PDB entry 6BUZ | electron microscopy, 3.92 A resolution | chains B and J of the 11 polymer chains in the assembly

# Chain B
Protein: Histone H4
Organism: Homo sapiens
UniProt: P62805 (H4_HUMAN); residues 1-103 here = UniProt positions 1-103
Sequence (103 residues; row label = number of the first residue in the row):
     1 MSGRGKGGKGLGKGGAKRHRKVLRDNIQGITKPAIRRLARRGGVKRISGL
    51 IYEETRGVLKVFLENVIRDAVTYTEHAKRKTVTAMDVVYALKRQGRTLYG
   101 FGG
Not modelled in the structure: 1-23
UniProt features mapped onto this chain:
  - DNA-binding region: Lys17 to Lys21
  - modified residue: Ser2 (N-acetylserine), Arg4 (Asymmetric dimethylarginine), Lys6 (N6-(2-hydroxyisobutyryl)lysine), Lys9 (N6-(2-hydroxyisobutyryl)lysine), Lys13 (N6-(2-hydroxyisobutyryl)lysine), Lys17 (N6-(2-hydroxyisobutyryl)lysine), Lys21 (N6,N6,N6-trimethyllysine), Lys32 (N6-(2-hydroxyisobutyryl)lysine), Lys45 (N6-(2-hydroxyisobutyryl)lysine), Ser48 (Phosphoserine), Tyr52 (Phosphotyrosine), Lys60 (N6-(2-hydroxyisobutyryl)lysine), Lys78 (N6-(2-hydroxyisobutyryl)lysine), Lys80 (N6-(2-hydroxyisobutyryl)lysine), Thr81 (Phosphothreonine), Tyr89 (Phosphotyrosine), Lys92 (N6-(2-hydroxyisobutyryl)lysine)
  - cross-link (Glycyl lysine isopeptide (Lys-Gly)): Lys13 (interchain with G-Cter in SUMO2), Lys21 (interchain with G-Cter in SUMO2), Lys32 (interchain with G-Cter in SUMO2), Lys60 (interchain with G-Cter in SUMO2), Lys80 (interchain with G-Cter in SUMO2), Lys92 (interchain with G-Cter in SUMO2)
  - natural variant: Lys32 (K32T: In TEBIVANED3), Pro33 (P33A: In TEBIVANED1; P33L: In TEBIVANED1; P33R: In TEBIVANED3), Arg36 (R36W: In TEBIVANED3), Leu38 (L38P: In TEBIVANED3), Arg41 (R41C: In TEBIVANED2 and TEBIVANED3; uncertain significance; R41H: Found in a patient with a neurodevelopmental disorder; uncertain significance; R41L: In TEBIVANED4), Arg46 (R46C: In TEBIVANED3), Glu64 (E64Q: In a breast cancer sample), His76 (H76R: In TEBIVANED4), Lys92 (K92E: In TEBIVANED2; K92Q: In TEBIVANED1; K92R: In TEBIVANED1), Gly95 (G95R: Found in a patient with a neurodevelopmental disorder; uncertain significance), Tyr99 (Y99H: In TEBIVANED3)
  - mutagenesis: Lys13 (K13A: Impaired methylation by N6AMT1), Lys32 (K32R: Abolished ufmylation)

# Chain J
Molecule: 147-nt DNA strand
Sequence (147 nucleotides; numbered -73 to 73; the number before each row is that of its first residue; numbers below 1 keep their minus sign (DA-73 is residue -73)):
   -73 ATCGGATGTATATATCTGACACGTGCCTGGAGACTAGGGAGTAATCCCCT
   -23 TGGCGGTTAAAACGCGGGGGACAGCGCGTACGTGCGTTTAAGCGGTGCTA
    27 GAGCTGTCTACGACCAATTGAGCGGCCTCGGCACCGGGATTCTCGAT
Not modelled in the structure: -73, 73

# How chain B and chain J interact
Contacting residue pairs (13; chain B residue first):
  Arg36(B) - DG8(J)  phosphate contact
  Arg36(B) - DT9(J)  salt bridge to the phosphate
  Arg46(B) - DC7(J)  hydrogen bond to the sugar
  Arg46(B) - DG8(J)  phosphate contact
  Ile47(B) - DC7(J)  sugar contact
  Ile47(B) - DG8(J)  hydrogen bond to the phosphate
  Ser48(B) - DC7(J)  hydrogen bond to the phosphate
  Gly49(B) - DC7(J)  hydrogen bond to the phosphate
  Arg79(B) - DA28(J)  phosphate contact
  Arg79(B) - DG29(J)  salt bridge to the phosphate
  Lys80(B) - DA28(J)  hydrogen bond to the phosphate
  Thr81(B) - DG27(J)  phosphate contact
  Thr81(B) - DA28(J)  hydrogen bond to the phosphate
Interface residues without a listed pair, chain B (10 interface residues in all): Arg40, Leu50
Interface residues without a listed pair, chain J (7 interface residues in all): DA6

# Overview
Chain B and chain J form an interface of 10 and 7 residues respectively, with 6 hydrogen bonds and 2 salt
bridges. Polar pairs include Arg46(B)-DC7(J), Ile47(B)-DG8(J) and Ser48(B)-DC7(J). From UniProt: a DNA-binding
region and 2 mutagenesis sites on chain B.
Here chain B is Histone H4 (Homo sapiens) and chain J is a 147-nt DNA strand. Entry 6BUZ (Cryo-EM structure of
CENP-A nucleosome in complex with kinetochore protein CENP-N) was determined by electron microscopy.
